PDB entry 5GIR | X-ray diffraction, 1.93 A resolution | chains H and L of the 3 polymer chains in the assembly

Chain H:
Molecule: Heavy chain of Fab fragment
Organism: Mus musculus
Notes: antibody fragment or engineered binder
Amino-acid sequence (240 residues; numbered -18 to 221 plus 4 insertion-coded residues; 4 numbers in that range are skipped by the numbering (no residue carries them; nothing is unmodelled there); the number before each row is that of its first residue; a row labelled like 82A-82C holds insertion residues (82A, then the next letters in order); numbers below 1 keep their minus sign (Met-18 is residue -18)):
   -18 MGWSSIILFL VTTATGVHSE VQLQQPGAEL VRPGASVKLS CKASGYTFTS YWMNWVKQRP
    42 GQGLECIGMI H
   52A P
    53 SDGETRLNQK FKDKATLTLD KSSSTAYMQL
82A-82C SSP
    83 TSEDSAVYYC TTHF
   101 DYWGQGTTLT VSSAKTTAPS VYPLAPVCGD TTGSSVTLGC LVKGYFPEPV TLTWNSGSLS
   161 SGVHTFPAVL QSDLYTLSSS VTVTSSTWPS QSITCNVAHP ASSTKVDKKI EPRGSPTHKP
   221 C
Not modelled in the structure: -18 to 0, 129-132, 214-221
Cystine bridges: Cys22-Cys92, Cys140-Cys195
Modified / non-standard residues: Glu1 (pyroglutamic acid; PCA)

Chain L:
Molecule: Light chain of Fab fragment
Organism: Mus musculus
Notes: antibody fragment or engineered binder
Amino-acid sequence (234 residues; each row starts with the number of its first residue; numbers below 1 keep their minus sign (Met-19 is residue -19)):
   -19 MVFTPQILGL MLFWISASRG DIVLIQSPAT LSVTPGDSVS LSCRASQRIS NNLHWYQQKS
    41 HESPRLLIRY TSQSISGIPS RFSGSGSGTD FTLSINSVET EDFGMYFCQQ SNSWPFTFGS
   101 GTKLEMKRAD AAPTVSIFPP SSEQLTSGGA SVVCFLNNFY PKDINVKWKI DGSERQNGVL
   161 NSWTDQDSKD STYSMSSTLT LTKDEYERHN SYTCEATHKT STSPIVKSFN RNEC
Not modelled in the structure: -19 to 0, 213-214
Cystine bridges: Cys23-Cys88, Cys134-Cys194

Interface between chain H and chain L:
Contacting residue pairs (66):
  Gln39(H) with Gln38(L), hydrogen bond; Phe87(L)
  Leu45(H) with Phe87(L), hydrophobic; Phe98(L)
  Cys47(H) with Phe96(L); Phe98(L), hydrophobic
  Gly49(H) with Trp94(L)
  Met50(H) with Trp94(L), hydrophobic; Phe96(L), hydrophobic
  Arg58(H) with Trp94(L)
  Leu59(H) with Trp94(L), hydrogen bond (backbone-side chain)
  Asn60(H) with Trp94(L); Pro95(L)
  Tyr91(H) with Gln38(L), hydrogen bond; Glu42(L), hydrogen bond (side chain-backbone); Ser43(L)
  Phe96(H) with Tyr36(L); Leu46(L); Gln89(L)
  Trp103(H) with Ser43(L); Pro44(L)
  Gly104(H) with Ser43(L)
  Tyr122(H) with Ser121(L); Glu123(L); Gln124(L); Ser127(L)
  Pro123(H) with Ser121(L)
  Leu124(H) with Phe118(L); Val133(L), hydrophobic
  Ala125(H) with Phe118(L)
  Val127(H) with Ile117(L); Phe209(L), hydrophobic
  Thr137(H) with Ser116(L), hydrogen bond; Phe118(L)
  Leu138(H) with Phe118(L), hydrophobic
  Gly139(H) with Phe118(L); Phe135(L)
  Leu141(H) with Ser131(L)
  Lys143(H) with Gln124(L); Ser131(L); Thr180(L)
  His164(H) with Asn137(L); Asn138(L), hydrogen bond; Ser174(L), hydrogen bond
  Phe166(H) with Phe135(L), hydrophobic; Asn137(L); Ser162(L); Thr164(L); Ser174(L); Met175(L); Ser176(L)
  Pro167(H) with Ser162(L), hydrogen bond (backbone-side chain); Trp163(L)
  Val169(H) with Leu160(L), hydrophobic; Asn161(L); Ser162(L)
  Leu170(H) with Leu160(L)
  Gln171(H) with Leu160(L)
  Thr176(H) with Leu160(L)
  Ser178(H) with Phe135(L); Ser176(L), hydrogen bond
  Ser179(H) with Phe135(L)
  Ser180(H) with Phe135(L); Asn137(L), hydrogen bond
  Arg213(H) with Pro119(L), hydrogen bond (side chain-backbone); Pro120(L), hydrogen bond (side chain-backbone)
Also at the interface, not in a pair above, chain H (40 interface residues in all): Gln43, Gly44, Glu46, Ile48, Asp101, Pro126, Lys208
Also at the interface, not in a pair above, chain L (37 interface residues in all): Thr178

Summary:
40 residues of chain H and 37 residues of chain L are in contact, with 12 hydrogen bonds. Among the polar
pairs are Gln39(H)-Gln38(L), Leu59(H)-Trp94(L) and Tyr91(H)-Gln38(L).
Chain H is Heavy chain of Fab fragment and chain L is Light chain of Fab fragment, both from Mus musculus; the
structure, Crystal structure of a Fab fragment with its ligand peptide, was determined by X-ray diffraction,
deposited together with 5GIS.
